7PE1 - chains A and D of the 180 polymer chains in the assembly; structure by electron microscopy, 3.00 A resolution.

# Chain A (and D)
Name: Coat protein
From: Brome mosaic virus
Notes: chain D of this document is another copy of the same molecule, construct and numbering; everything in this record applies to it too
UniProtKB: Q9QCJ1 (Q9QCJ1_BMV); residue numbers follow UniProt; this construct covers 1-188
Chain sequence (192 residues; each row starts with the number of its first residue; numbers below 1 keep their minus sign (Ser-2 is residue -2)):
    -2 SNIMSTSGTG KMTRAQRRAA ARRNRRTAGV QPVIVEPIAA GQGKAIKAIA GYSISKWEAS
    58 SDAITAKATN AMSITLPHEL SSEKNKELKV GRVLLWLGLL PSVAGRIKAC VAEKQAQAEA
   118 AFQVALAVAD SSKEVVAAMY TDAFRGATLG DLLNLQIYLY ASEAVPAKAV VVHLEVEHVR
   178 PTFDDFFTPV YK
Disordered / not traced: -2 to 40
Construct notes: expression tag (-2 to 0, 189)

# Interface between chain A and chain D
Residue-residue contacts (20):
  Lys105(A) - Pro98(D)
  Glu116(A) - Leu97(D)
  Glu116(A) - Pro98(D)
  Phe119(A) - Pro98(D)  hydrophobic
  Gln120(A) - Gly95(D)
  Gln120(A) - Leu96(D)
  Gln120(A) - Leu97(D)
  Gln120(A) - Lys165(D)  hydrogen bond (side chain-backbone)
  Gln120(A) - Ala166(D)  hydrogen bond (side chain-backbone)
  Gln120(A) - Val167(D)
  Gln120(A) - Val168(D)
  Gln120(A) - His170(D)  hydrogen bond (backbone-side chain)
  Ala122(A) - Trp93(D)
  Lys130(A) - Glu131(D)
  Glu131(A) - Glu131(D)  hydrogen bond (backbone-side chain)
  Thr138(A) - Lys41(D)  hydrogen bond
  Asp139(A) - Ala42(D)
  Arg142(A) - Lys41(D)
  Tyr157(A) - Pro98(D)  hydrogen bond (side chain-backbone)
  Tyr157(A) - Ser99(D)
Interface residues without a listed pair, chain A (14 interface residues in all): Arg89, Ala117, Leu123
Interface residues without a listed pair, chain D (15 interface residues in all): Lys130

# In short
14 residues of chain A and 15 residues of chain D are in contact, with 6 hydrogen bonds. Among the polar pairs
are Gln120(A)-Lys165(D), Gln120(A)-Ala166(D) and Gln120(A)-His170(D).
Both chains are Coat protein (Brome mosaic virus). Entry 7PE1 (Cryo-EM structure of BMV-derived VLP expressed
in E. coli and assembled in the presence of tRNA ...) was determined by electron microscopy (same publication
as 7PE2).
